Entry 7VAV (electron microscopy, 2.80 A resolution); this record covers chains E and L of the 12 polymer chains in the assembly.

Chain E:
Protein: V-type ATP synthase beta chain
From: Thermus thermophilus HB8
UniProt: Q56404 (VATB_THET8); numbering as in UniProt (aligned over 1-478)
Sequence (478 residues; numbered 1 to 478; the number before each row is that of its first residue):
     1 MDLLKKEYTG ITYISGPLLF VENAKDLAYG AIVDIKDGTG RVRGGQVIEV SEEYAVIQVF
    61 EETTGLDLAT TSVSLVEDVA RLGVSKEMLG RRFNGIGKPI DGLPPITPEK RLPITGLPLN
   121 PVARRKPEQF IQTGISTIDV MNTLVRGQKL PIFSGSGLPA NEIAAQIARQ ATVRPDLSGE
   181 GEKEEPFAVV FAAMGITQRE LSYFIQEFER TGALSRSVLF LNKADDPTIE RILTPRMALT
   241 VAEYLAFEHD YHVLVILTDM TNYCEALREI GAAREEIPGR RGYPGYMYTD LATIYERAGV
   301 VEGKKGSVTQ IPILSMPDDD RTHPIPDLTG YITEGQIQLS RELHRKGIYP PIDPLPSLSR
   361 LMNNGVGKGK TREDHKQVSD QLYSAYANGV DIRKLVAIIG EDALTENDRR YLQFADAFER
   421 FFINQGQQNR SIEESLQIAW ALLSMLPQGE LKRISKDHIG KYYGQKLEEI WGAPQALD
Disordered / not traced: 1-2, 471-478
Ligand contacts: ATP (adenosine-5'-triphosphate): Gly330, Tyr331, Leu358, Arg360, Asn363

Chain L:
Protein: V-type ATP synthase subunit E
From: Thermus thermophilus HB8
UniProt: P74901 (VATE_THET8); numbering as in UniProt (aligned over 1-188)
Sequence (188 residues; numbered 1 to 188; the number before each row is that of its first residue):
     1 MSKLEAILSQ EVEAEIQALL QEAEAKAEAV KREAEEKAKA LLQARERALE AQYRAALRRA
    61 ESAGELLVAT ARTQARGEVL EEVRRRVREA LEALPQKPEW PEVVRKLALE ALEALPGAKA
   121 LVANPEDLPH LEALARERGV ELQAEPALRL GVRAVGAEGK TQVENSLLAR LDRAWDALSS
   181 KVAQALWG
Disordered / not traced: 1-60

How chain E and chain L interact:
Contacting residue pairs (33; chain E residue first):
  Leu3(E) with Arg170(L); Arg173(L)
  Leu4(E) with Glu110(L); Ala111(L), hydrophobic; Val163(L), hydrophobic; Glu164(L); Asn165(L); Arg170(L); Arg173(L), hydrogen bond (backbone-side chain)
  Lys5(E) with Gln162(L); Val163(L); Glu164(L), hydrogen bond (backbone-backbone)
  Lys6(E) with Gln162(L); Val163(L)
  Glu7(E) with Lys160(L); Thr161(L); Gln162(L), hydrogen bond (backbone-backbone)
  Tyr8(E) with Lys160(L); Thr161(L)
  Thr9(E) with Lys160(L), hydrogen bond (side chain-backbone)
  Gly10(E) with Lys160(L)
  Glu22(E) with Lys160(L), salt bridge
  Asn23(E) with Glu158(L); Thr161(L)
  Leu75(E) with Arg173(L), hydrogen bond (backbone-side chain)
  Leu103(E) with Thr70(L)
  Pro104(E) with Thr73(L); Gln74(L)
  Thr107(E) with Leu80(L)
  Pro108(E) with Asp176(L); Ser179(L); Ser180(L)
  Arg111(E) with Asp176(L), salt bridge
Also at the interface, not in a pair above, chain E (18 interface residues in all): Val76, Gly212
Also at the interface, not in a pair above, chain L (21 interface residues in all): Ser62, Ala114, Gly159

Summary:
18 residues of chain E face 21 of chain L across their interface; the contacts include 5 hydrogen bonds and 2
salt bridges. Polar pairs include Glu22(E)-Lys160(L), Arg111(E)-Asp176(L) and Leu4(E)-Arg173(L). Ligands of
chain E: ATP.
Chain E is V-type ATP synthase beta chain and chain L is V-type ATP synthase subunit E, both from Thermus
thermophilus HB8; the structure, V1EG of V/A-ATPase from Thermus thermophilus at low ATP concentration,
state3, was determined by electron microscopy together with 7VAI, 7VAJ, 7VAK, 7VAL, 7VAM, 7VAN and 11 further
entries from the same study.
